PDB entry 5XZ2 | X-ray diffraction, 1.75 A resolution | chain A

== Chain A ==
Name: Adenylate kinase isoenzyme 1
From: Danio rerio
Notes: EC 2.7.4.3, 2.7.4.6
UniProtKB: Q68EH2 (Q68EH2_DANRE); residue numbers follow UniProt; this construct covers 1-194
Amino-acid sequence (196 residues; each row starts with the number of its first residue; numbers below 1 keep their minus sign (Gly-1 is residue -1)):
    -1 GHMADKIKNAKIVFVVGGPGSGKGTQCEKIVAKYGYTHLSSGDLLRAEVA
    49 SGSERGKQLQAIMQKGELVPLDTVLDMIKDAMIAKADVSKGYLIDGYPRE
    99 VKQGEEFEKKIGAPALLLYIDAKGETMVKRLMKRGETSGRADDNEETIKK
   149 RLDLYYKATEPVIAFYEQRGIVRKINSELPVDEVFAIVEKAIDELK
Unresolved in the structure: -1 to 1, 194
Residues lining bound ligands: bis(adenosine)-5'-pentaphosphate (AP5): Gly16, Pro17, Gly18, Ser19, Gly20, Lys21, Gly22, Thr23, Ser39, Gly40, Leu43, Arg44, Ile60, Met61, Gly64, Glu65, Leu66, Val67, Val72, Gly94, Tyr95, Arg97, Gln101, Arg128, Leu129, Arg132, Arg138, Asp140, Arg149, Ser175, Leu177, Pro178, Val179, Val182
Reported in the primary citation:
  - mutagenesis - I28V/I118V/I173V (Tm change 8.9 degC): decreased stability
  - mutagenesis - I28V/I118V/I173V: increased catalytic activity on low temperatures (5  degC and 35  degC)
  - contacts within the chain: Arg171-Glu192 (salt bridge)

== Summary ==
Bound to chain A: bis(adenosine)-5'-pentaphosphate. From the paper: I28V/I118V/I173V reduce stability;
contacts within the chain involving Arg171 and Glu192.
Chain A is Adenylate kinase isoenzyme 1 (Danio rerio); the structure, Crystal structure of adenylate kinase,
was determined by X-ray diffraction (same publication as 5XRU and 5X6K).
